PDB entry 8RHX | X-ray diffraction, 1.48 A resolution | chains A and D of the 4 polymer chains in the assembly

# Chain A (and D)
Molecule: Pteridine reductase
Source organism: Trypanosoma brucei brucei
Notes: chain D of this document is another copy of the same molecule, construct and numbering; everything in this record applies to it too
UniProtKB: O76290 (O76290_TRYBB); numbering as in UniProt (aligned over 1-268)
Amino-acid sequence (289 residues; numbered -20 to 268; the number before each row is that of its first residue; numbers below 1 keep their minus sign (Met-20 is residue -20)):
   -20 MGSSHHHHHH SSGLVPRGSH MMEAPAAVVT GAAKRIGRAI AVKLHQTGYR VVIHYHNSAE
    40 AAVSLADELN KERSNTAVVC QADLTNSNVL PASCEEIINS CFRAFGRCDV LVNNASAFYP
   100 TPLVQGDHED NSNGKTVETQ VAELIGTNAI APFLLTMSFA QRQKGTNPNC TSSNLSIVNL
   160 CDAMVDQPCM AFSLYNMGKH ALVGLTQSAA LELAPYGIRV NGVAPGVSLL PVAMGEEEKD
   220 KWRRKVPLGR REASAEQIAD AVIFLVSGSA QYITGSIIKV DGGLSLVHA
Not modelled in the structure: -20 to 1, 105-112, 144-151 (chain D: -20 to 1, 105-112, 143-151)
Construct notes: initiating methionine (-20); expression tag (-19 to 0)
Residues lining bound ligands:
  - A1H0T (1-[4,6-bis(chloranyl)-1H-benzimidazol-2-yl]guanidine): Ser95, Ala96, Phe97, Asp161, Met163, Tyr174, Gly205, Val206, Leu208, Leu209, Pro210, Trp221
  - NADPH (NDP; NADPH dihydro-nicotinamide-adenine-dinucleotide phosphate): Gly10, Arg14, Ile15, Gly16, His33, Tyr34, His35, Asn36, Ser37, Ala61, Asp62, Leu63, Thr64, Asn93, Ala94, Ser95, Ala96, Thr126, Leu159, Cys160, Asp161, Tyr174, Lys178, Pro204, Gly205, Val206, Ser207, Leu208

# Interface between chain A and chain D
Residue-residue contacts (26; chain A residue first):
  Met163(A) - His267(D)
  Asp165(A) - Ser264(D)
  Asp165(A) - Leu265(D)
  Gln166(A) - Gln166(D)
  Gln166(A) - Ser264(D)
  Gln166(A) - Leu265(D)
  Gln166(A) - His267(D)
  Pro167(A) - Leu265(D)
  Pro167(A) - His267(D)
  Trp221(A) - His267(D)
  Lys224(A) - Ala268(D)  hydrogen bond (side chain-backbone)
  Ser264(A) - Asp165(D)
  Ser264(A) - Gln166(D)
  Leu265(A) - Asp165(D)
  Leu265(A) - Gln166(D)
  Leu265(A) - Pro167(D)
  Val266(A) - Ala268(D)  hydrophobic
  His267(A) - Met163(D)
  His267(A) - Gln166(D)
  His267(A) - Pro167(D)
  His267(A) - Cys168(D)
  His267(A) - Trp221(D)
  His267(A) - Ala268(D)
  Ala268(A) - Lys224(D)  hydrogen bond (backbone-side chain)
  Ala268(A) - Val266(D)  hydrophobic
  Ala268(A) - His267(D)
Also at the interface, not in a pair above, chain A (13 interface residues in all): Cys168, Leu263

# Summary
The interface between chain A and chain D involves 13 residues on one side and 12 on the other, with 2
hydrogen bonds. Its one hydrogen-bonded contact is Lys224(A)-Ala268(D). Chain A binds NADPH and compound
A1H0T.
Both chains are Pteridine reductase (Trypanosoma brucei brucei). Entry 8RHX (Crystal Structure of Trypanosoma
brucei PTR1 in complex with the cofactor and inhibitor P32) was determined by X-ray diffraction (same
publication as 8RHT, 8RHU, 8RHV, 8RHW and 8RHY).
